Entry 3UDX (X-ray diffraction, 2.50 A resolution); this record covers chains A and B.

== Chain A (and B) ==
Protein: Penicillin-binding protein 1a
Organism: Acinetobacter baumannii
Notes: chain B of this document is another copy of the same molecule, construct and numbering; everything in this record applies to it too
Reference sequence: G1C794 (G1C794_ACIBA); residues 25-739 here correspond to UniProt positions 50-764 (UniProt number = residue number + 25)
Sequence (731 residues; each row starts with the number of its first residue):
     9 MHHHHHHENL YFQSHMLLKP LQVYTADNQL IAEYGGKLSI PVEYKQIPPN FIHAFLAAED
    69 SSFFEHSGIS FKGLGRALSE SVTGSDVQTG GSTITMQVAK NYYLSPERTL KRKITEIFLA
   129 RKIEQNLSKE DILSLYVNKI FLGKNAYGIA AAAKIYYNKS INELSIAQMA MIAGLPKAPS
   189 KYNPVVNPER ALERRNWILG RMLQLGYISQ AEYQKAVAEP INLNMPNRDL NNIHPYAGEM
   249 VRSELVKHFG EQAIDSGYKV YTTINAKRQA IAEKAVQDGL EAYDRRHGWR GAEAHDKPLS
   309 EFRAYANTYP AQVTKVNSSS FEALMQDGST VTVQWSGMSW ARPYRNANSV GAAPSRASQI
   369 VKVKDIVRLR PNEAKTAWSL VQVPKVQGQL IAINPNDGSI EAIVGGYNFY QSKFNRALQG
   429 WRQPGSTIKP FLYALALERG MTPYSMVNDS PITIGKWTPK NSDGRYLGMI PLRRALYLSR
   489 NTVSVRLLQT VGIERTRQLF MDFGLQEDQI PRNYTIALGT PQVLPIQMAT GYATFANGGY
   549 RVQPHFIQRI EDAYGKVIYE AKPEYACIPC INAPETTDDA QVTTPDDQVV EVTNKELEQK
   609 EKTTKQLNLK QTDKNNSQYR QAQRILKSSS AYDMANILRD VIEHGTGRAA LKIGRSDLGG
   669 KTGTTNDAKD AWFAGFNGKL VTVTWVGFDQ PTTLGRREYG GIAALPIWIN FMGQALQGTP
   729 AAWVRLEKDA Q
Not modelled in the structure: 9-26, 73-132, 580-625, 655-660, 737-739 (chain B: 9-26, 73-133, 582-625, 654-660, 734-739)
Differences from the reference sequence: expression tag (9-24)
Disulfide bonds: Cys-575/Cys-578
Glycans and other covalent adducts: IMIPENEM, open form (IM2) linked to Ser-434
Small-molecule neighbours: IMIPENEM, open form (IM2; (5R)-5-[(1S,2R)-1-formyl-2-hydroxypropyl]-3-[(2-{[(E)-iminomethyl]amino}ethyl)sulfanyl]-4,5-dihydro-1H-pyrrole-2-carbox ylic acid): Gly-433, Lys-437, Ser-470, Asp-471, Ser-487, Asn-489, Leu-526, Lys-669, Thr-670, Gly-671, Thr-672, Thr-673, Tyr-707, Gly-708

== Chain A / chain B interface ==
Pairs across the interface (92):
  Glu-67(A) with Lys-255(B); His-256(B)
  Asp-68(A) with Gln-514(B)
  Ser-69(A) with Glu-252(B); Lys-255(B), hydrogen bond (backbone-side chain); His-256(B), hydrogen bond (backbone-side chain)
  Phe-71(A) with Glu-252(B); Leu-426(B), hydrophobic; Ile-534(B), hydrophobic; Pro-552(B); His-553(B); Phe-554(B), hydrogen bond (backbone-backbone)
  Phe-72(A) with Glu-252(B); His-256(B); Phe-257(B), hydrophobic; His-553(B); Phe-554(B), hydrophobic; Ile-555(B), hydrophobic
  Gln-133(A) with Gln-551(B), hydrogen bond (backbone-side chain)
  Leu-135(A) with Glu-572(B); Arg-628(B)
  Ser-136(A) with Tyr-567(B)
  Lys-137(A) with His-256(B)
  Asp-139(A) with Tyr-567(B); Arg-628(B), salt bridge
  Ile-140(A) with Phe-257(B), hydrophobic; Ile-555(B), hydrophobic; Tyr-567(B), hydrophobic
  Leu-141(A) with Phe-257(B), hydrophobic
  Leu-143(A) with Tyr-266(B); Ile-558(B), hydrophobic; Ile-566(B)
  Tyr-144(A) with Leu-253(B); Phe-257(B), hydrophobic; Ala-261(B), hydrophobic; Tyr-266(B)
  Lys-147(A) with Gln-260(B); Tyr-266(B), hydrogen bond
  Ile-148(A) with Phe-257(B)
  Phe-149(A) with Gln-260(B)
  Tyr-155(A) with Gln-260(B)
  Pro-184(A) with His-256(B); Gly-258(B)
  Lys-185(A) with Lys-255(B)
  Arg-209(A) with Gln-514(B); Asp-516(B), salt bridge
  Gln-212(A) with Glu-515(B)
  Glu-252(A) with Ser-69(B); Phe-71(B); Phe-72(B)
  Leu-253(A) with Phe-72(B), hydrophobic
  Lys-255(A) with Glu-67(B); Asp-68(B), salt bridge; Ser-69(B), hydrogen bond (side chain-backbone); Lys-185(B)
  His-256(A) with Glu-67(B); Ser-69(B), hydrogen bond (side chain-backbone); Ser-70(B); Phe-72(B); Lys-137(B); Pro-184(B)
  Phe-257(A) with Phe-72(B), hydrophobic; Ile-140(B), hydrophobic; Leu-141(B), hydrophobic; Tyr-144(B), hydrophobic; Ile-148(B)
  Gly-258(A) with Pro-184(B)
  Gln-260(A) with Lys-147(B); Tyr-155(B)
  Ala-261(A) with Tyr-144(B), hydrophobic
  Ser-264(A) with Tyr-144(B)
  Tyr-266(A) with Leu-143(B), hydrogen bond (side chain-backbone); Tyr-144(B); Lys-147(B), hydrogen bond
  Gln-514(A) with Arg-209(B)
  Asp-516(A) with Arg-209(B), salt bridge; Gln-212(B)
  Ile-534(A) with Phe-71(B), hydrophobic
  Gln-551(A) with Asn-134(B), hydrogen bond
  Pro-552(A) with Phe-71(B)
  His-553(A) with Phe-71(B); Phe-72(B)
  Phe-554(A) with Phe-71(B), hydrogen bond (backbone-backbone); Phe-72(B), hydrophobic
  Ile-555(A) with Phe-72(B), hydrophobic; Ile-140(B), hydrophobic
  Ile-558(A) with Ile-140(B), hydrophobic
  Ile-566(A) with Leu-143(B)
  Tyr-567(A) with Ser-136(B); Asp-139(B); Ile-140(B), hydrophobic
  Arg-628(A) with Leu-135(B)
Also at the interface, not in a pair above, chain A (47 interface residues in all): Ser-70, Ile-408, Leu-426
Also at the interface, not in a pair above, chain B (50 interface residues in all): Phe-149, Ser-264, Ile-408, Arg-549

== In short ==
The interface between chain A and chain B involves 47 residues on one side and 50 on the other; the contacts
include 11 hydrogen bonds and 4 salt bridges. Polar contacts include Asp-139(A)/Arg-628(B),
Arg-209(A)/Asp-516(B) and Lys-255(A)/Asp-68(B). IMIPENEM, open form is covalently linked to Ser-434(A).
Both chains are Penicillin-binding protein 1a (Acinetobacter baumannii). Entry 3UDX (Crystal structure of
Acinetobacter baumannii PBP1a in complex with Imipenem) was determined by X-ray diffraction (same publication
as 3UDI, 3UE0 and 3UE3).
